Entry 2CI9 (X-ray diffraction, 1.50 A resolution); this record covers chains A and L.

== Chain A ==
Protein: Cytoplasmic protein NCK1
Source organism: Homo sapiens
Notes: fragment: sh2-domain, residues 281-377
Reference sequence: P16333 (NCK1_HUMAN); residue numbers follow UniProt; this construct covers 281-377
Sequence (102 residues; row label = number of the first residue in the row):
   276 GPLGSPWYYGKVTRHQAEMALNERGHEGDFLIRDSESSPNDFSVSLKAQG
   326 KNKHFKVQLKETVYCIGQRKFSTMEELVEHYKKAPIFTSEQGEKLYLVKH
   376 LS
Differences from the reference sequence: expression tag (276-280)
UniProt features mapped onto this chain:
  - mutagenesis: Arg308 (R308K: No effect on RASA1-binding)

== Chain L ==
Protein: Translocated intimin receptor
Notes: fragment: phosphopeptide ligand of nck-sh2, residues 469-480
Reference sequence: O50190 (O50190_ECOLX); residues 470-481 here correspond to UniProt positions 469-480 (UniProt number = residue number - 1)
Sequence (12 residues; each row starts with the number of its first residue):
   470 EEHIYDEVAADP
Not modelled in the structure: 470-471, 481
Modified / non-standard residues: Tyr474 (o-phosphotyrosine; PTR)

== Interface between chain A and chain L ==
Contacting residue pairs (26):
  Arg289(A) with His472(L); Ile473(L), hydrogen bond (side chain-backbone); Tyr474(L)
  Arg308(A) with Tyr474(L)
  Ser310(A) with Tyr474(L)
  Glu311(A) with His472(L); Tyr474(L)
  Ser312(A) with Tyr474(L)
  Ser318(A) with Tyr474(L)
  Lys328(A) with Asp475(L)
  His329(A) with Tyr474(L); Asp475(L), hydrogen bond (backbone-side chain)
  Phe330(A) with Tyr474(L); Asp475(L); Glu476(L); Val477(L), hydrophobic
  Lys331(A) with Tyr474(L)
  Ile341(A) with Val477(L), hydrophobic
  Arg344(A) with Asp480(L), salt bridge
  Tyr356(A) with Val477(L)
  Pro360(A) with Ala478(L)
  Ile361(A) with Val477(L); Ala478(L), hydrogen bond (backbone-backbone)
  Phe362(A) with Glu476(L); Ala478(L)
  Thr363(A) with Ala478(L)
Also at the interface, not in a pair above, chain A (21 interface residues in all): Asp309, Asn327, Gly342, His355

== Summary ==
Chain A and chain L form an interface of 21 and 8 residues respectively; the contacts include 3 hydrogen bonds
and 1 salt bridge. Polar contacts include Arg344(A)-Asp480(L), Arg289(A)-Ile473(L) and His329(A)-Asp475(L).
From UniProt: one mutagenesis site on chain A.
Chain A is Cytoplasmic protein NCK1 (Homo sapiens) and chain L is Translocated intimin receptor; the
structure, Nck1 SH2-domain in complex with a dodecaphosphopeptide from EPEC protein Tir, was determined by
X-ray diffraction, deposited together with 2CI8 and 2CIA.
